PDB entry 9DV9 | X-ray diffraction, 1.30 A resolution | chain A

# Chain A
Molecule: Acetate kinase
Source organism: Treponema pallidum
Notes: EC 2.7.2.1
UniProtKB: C8PR54 (C8PR54_9SPIR); residue numbers follow UniProt; this construct covers 1-449
Amino-acid sequence (475 residues; numbered -25 to 449; the number before each row is that of its first residue; numbers below 1 keep their minus sign (Met-25 is residue -25)):
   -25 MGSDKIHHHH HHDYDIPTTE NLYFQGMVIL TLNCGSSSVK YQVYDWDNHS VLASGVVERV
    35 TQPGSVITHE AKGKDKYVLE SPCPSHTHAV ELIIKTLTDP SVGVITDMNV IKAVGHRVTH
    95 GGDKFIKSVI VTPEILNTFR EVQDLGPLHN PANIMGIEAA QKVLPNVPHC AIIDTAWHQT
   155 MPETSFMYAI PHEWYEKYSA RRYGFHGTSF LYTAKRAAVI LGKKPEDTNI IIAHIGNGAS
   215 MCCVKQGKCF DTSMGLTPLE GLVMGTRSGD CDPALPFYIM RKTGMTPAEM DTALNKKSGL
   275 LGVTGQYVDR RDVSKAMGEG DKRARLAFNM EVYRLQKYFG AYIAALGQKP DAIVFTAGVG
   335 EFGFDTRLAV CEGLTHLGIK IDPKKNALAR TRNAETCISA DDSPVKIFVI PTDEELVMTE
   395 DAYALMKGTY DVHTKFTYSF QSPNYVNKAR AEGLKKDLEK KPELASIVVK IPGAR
Unresolved in the structure: -25 to -4
Differences from the reference sequence: expression tag (-25 to 0); cloning artifact (418)
Small-molecule neighbours: adenosine monophosphate (AMP): Gly210, Asn211, Val282, Asp283, Arg284, Arg285, Ala331, Gly332, Val333, Phe336, Gly337
Reported in the primary citation:
  - binding site for adenosine monophosphate: Arg285, Gly332, Val333, Phe336
  - catalytic residues: Asn7, Arg91, His180, Arg241, Glu388 (citing earlier work)
  - mutagenesis - N7A, H180A, E388A: decreased catalytic activity
  - mutagenesis - R91A, R241A: decreased catalytic activity on acetyl-phosphate
  - mutagenesis - R91A, R241A: decreased binding to acetyl-phosphate

# Overview
Chain A binds adenosine monophosphate. The paper reports catalytic residues Asn7, Arg91 and His180 among
others; N7A, H180A and E388A reduce catalytic activity; 5 substitutions were tested in all.
Chain A is Acetate kinase (Treponema pallidum); the structure, The AMP-bound structure of AckA from Treponema
vincentii, was determined by X-ray diffraction (same publication as 9DV8).
